9GRP - chains A and B; structure by X-ray diffraction, 2.10 A resolution.

== Chain A ==
Molecule: 2'-O-methyltransferase nsp16
From: Severe acute respiratory syndrome coronavirus 2
Notes: EC 2.1.1.57
UniProt: P0DTD1 (R1AB_SARS2); numbering as in UniProt (aligned over 6799-7096)
Sequence (304 residues; numbered 6799 to 7102; the number before each row is that of its first residue):
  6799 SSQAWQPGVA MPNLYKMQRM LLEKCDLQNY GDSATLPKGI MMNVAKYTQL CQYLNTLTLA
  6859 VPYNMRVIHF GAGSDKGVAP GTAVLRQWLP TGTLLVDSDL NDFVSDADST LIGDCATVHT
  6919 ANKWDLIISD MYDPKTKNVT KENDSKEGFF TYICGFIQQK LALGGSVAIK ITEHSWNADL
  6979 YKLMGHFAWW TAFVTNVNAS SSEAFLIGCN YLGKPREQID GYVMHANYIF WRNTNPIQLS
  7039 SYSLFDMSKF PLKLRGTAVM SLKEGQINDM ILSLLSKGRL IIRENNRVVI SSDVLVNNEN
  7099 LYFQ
Disordered / not traced: 7099-7102
Construct notes: expression tag (7097-7102)
Ligand contacts:
  - A1IOQ (7-(2-chloroethyl)-1,3-dimethyl-purine-2,6-dione): Lys6822, Cys6823, Asp6824, Leu6825, Tyr6828, Lys6935, Val6937, Glu6971, Ser7000
  - S-adenosylmethionine (SAM): Asn6841, Tyr6845, His6867, Gly6869, Ala6870, Gly6871, Ser6872, Pro6878, Gly6879, Asp6897, Leu6898, Asn6899, Gly6911, Asp6912, Cys6913, Asp6928, Met6929, Tyr6930, Phe6947, Lys6968
Curated features (UniProtKB/Swiss-Prot):
  - active site: Lys6844, Asp6928, Lys6968, Glu7001
  - mutagenesis: Asp6928 (D6928A: Complete loss of virus replication in human respiratory cells), Lys6968 (K6968A: Complete loss of virus replication in human respiratory cells)

== Chain B ==
Molecule: Non-structural protein 10
From: Severe acute respiratory syndrome coronavirus 2
UniProt: P0DTD1 (R1AB_SARS2); numbering as in UniProt (aligned over 4254-4392)
Sequence (140 residues; numbered 4253 to 4392; the number before each row is that of its first residue):
  4253 GAGNATEVPA NSTVLSFCAF AVDAAKAYKD YLASGGQPIT NCVKMLCTHT GTGQAITVTP
  4313 EANMDQESFG GASCCLYCRC HIDHPNPKGF CDLKGKYVQI PTTCANDPVG FTLKNTVCTV
  4373 CGMWKGYGCS CDQLREPMLQ
Disordered / not traced: 4253-4270, 4386-4392
Construct notes: expression tag (4253)
Bound ions: Zn2+ site 1: Cys4327, Cys4330, His4336, Cys4343; Zn2+ site 2: Cys4370, Cys4373, Cys4381, Cys4383
Curated features (UniProtKB/Swiss-Prot):
  - binding site (Zn(2+)): Cys4327, Cys4330, His4336, Cys4343, Cys4370, Cys4373, Cys4381, Cys4383
  - site: Gln4392 (Cleavage)

== How chain A and chain B interact ==
Residue-residue contacts (43; chain A residue first):
  Lys6836(A) with Lys4296(B), hydrogen bond (backbone-side chain)
  Gly6837(A) with Lys4296(B)
  Ile6838(A) with Lys4296(B); Met4297(B); Leu4298(B), hydrophobic
  Met6839(A) with Asn4293(B); Cys4294(B); Val4295(B), hydrophobic
  Val6842(A) with Val4295(B), hydrophobic; Lys4296(B)
  Thr6846(A) with Leu4298(B)
  Lys6874(A) with Asn4293(B)
  Val6876(A) with Asn4293(B); Val4295(B), hydrophobic; Arg4331(B)
  Pro6878(A) with Val4295(B), hydrophobic
  Ala6881(A) with Met4297(B); Tyr4349(B), hydrogen bond (backbone-side chain)
  Val6882(A) with Met4297(B)
  Arg6884(A) with Gly4347(B), hydrogen bond (side chain-backbone); Tyr4349(B)
  Gln6885(A) with Met4297(B); Leu4298(B), hydrogen bond (side chain-backbone); Pro4312(B); Tyr4349(B), hydrogen bond (backbone-side chain)
  Thr6889(A) with Val4310(B)
  Val6902(A) with Ala4324(B), hydrophobic; Cys4330(B); His4333(B)
  Ser6903(A) with Ala4324(B); Lys4346(B), hydrogen bond (backbone-side chain)
  Asp6904(A) with Gly4322(B); Gly4323(B), hydrogen bond (side chain-backbone); Ala4324(B), hydrogen bond (side chain-backbone); Lys4346(B); Gly4347(B), hydrogen bond (side chain-backbone); Lys4348(B)
  Ala6905(A) with Lys4346(B)
  Leu7042(A) with Leu4298(B), hydrophobic
  Met7045(A) with Leu4298(B); Cys4299(B); Thr4300(B)
  Ser7046(A) with Thr4300(B)
Other interface residues (no listed pair), chain A (23 interface residues in all): Pro6835, Ala6843
Other interface residues (no listed pair), chain B (23 interface residues in all): Thr4311, Ser4325, Leu4345

== Summary ==
The chain A/chain B interface involves 23 residues from each chain, with 9 hydrogen bonds. Polar pairs include
Lys6836(A)-Lys4296(B), Ala6881(A)-Tyr4349(B) and Arg6884(A)-Gly4347(B). Bound to chain A: S-adenosylmethionine
and compound A1IOQ.
Here chain A is 2'-O-methyltransferase nsp16 and chain B is Non-structural protein 10, both from Severe acute
respiratory syndrome coronavirus 2. Entry 9GRP (SARS-CoV-2 methyltransferase nsp10-16 in complex with SAM and
beta-chloroethyl theophylline) was determined by X-ray diffraction.
